Entry 8GPG (electron microscopy, 4.10 A resolution (low resolution: residue-level contacts below are approximate; hydrogen-bond / salt-bridge calls are withheld)); this record covers chains E and X of the 9 polymer chains in the assembly.

== Chain E ==
Name: F6 Fab heavy chain
From: Homo sapiens
Notes: antibody fragment or engineered binder
Chain sequence (232 residues; numbered 1 to 232; the number before each row is that of its first residue):
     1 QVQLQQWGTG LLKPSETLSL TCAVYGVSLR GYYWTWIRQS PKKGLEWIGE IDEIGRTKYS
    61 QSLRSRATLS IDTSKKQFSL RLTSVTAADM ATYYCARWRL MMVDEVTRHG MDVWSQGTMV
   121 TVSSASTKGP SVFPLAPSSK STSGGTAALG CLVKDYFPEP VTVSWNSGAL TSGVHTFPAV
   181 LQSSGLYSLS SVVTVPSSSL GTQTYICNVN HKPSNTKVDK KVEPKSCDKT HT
Disordered / not traced: 125-232
Disulfide bonds: Cys22-Cys95

== Chain X ==
Name: HIV-1 Env X18 UFO
From: Human immunodeficiency virus 1
Chain sequence (622 residues; row label = number of the first residue in the row; note: 66 numbers in that range are skipped by the numbering (no residue carries them; nothing is unmodelled there); a row labelled like 306A-306Z holds insertion residues (306A, then the next letters in order)):
    33 NLWVTVYYGV PVWRDADTTL FCASDAKAHV PEAHNVWATH ACVPTDPNPQ EIPLENVTEN
    93 FNMWKNNMVE QMQEDVISLW DQSL
   118 KPCVKLTPLC VTLNCTKANL THNTTNDKNG TGNITDEVKI GNITDEVKNC TFNMTTEIRD
   178 KQQKVHALFY ALDIVQMKEN GSEYRLISCN TSVIKQACPK ISFDPIPIHY CAPAGYAILK
   238 CNDKKFNGTG PCKNVSTVQC THGIKPVVST QLLLNGSLAE EEIIIRSENL TNNAKNIIVH
   298 LNKSVSISC
306A-306Z TRPSNNTRTSIRIGPGQMFYRTGDII
307A-307G GDIRKAY
   331 CELNGTEWNE TLNKVTEKLK EHF
   356 NKTIVFQPPS GGDLETTMHH FNCRGEFFYC NTTKLFNTK
   404 NGTREEFNGT IILPCRIKQI VNMWQGVGQA MYAPPISGII NCTSNITGII LTRDGGNGNT
   464 TDETFRPGGG NIKDNWRSEL YKYKVVQIEP LGIAPTRCKR
503A-503W RVVDGGGGSGGGGSAVGIGAMIF
   521 GFLGAAGSTM GAASITLTVQ ARQL
   551 LSGNPDW
   565 LPDMTVWGIK QLQARVLAVE RYLKDQKFLG LWGCSGKIIC CTNVPWNSTW SNKSYEEIWN
   625 NMTWIEWEKE ISNYTNRIYD LLTESQNQQE RNEKDLLELD
Disordered / not traced: 58-72, 118-218, 306A-306Z, 307A-307G, 404-408, 421-439, 459-463, 503A-503W, 551-556, 654-664
Disulfide bonds: Cys54-Cys74, Cys228-Cys257, Cys238-Cys249, Cys306-Cys331, Cys378-Cys445, Cys385-Cys418, Cys501-Cys605, Cys598-Cys604
Glycans and other covalent adducts: glycan linked to Asn88; N-acetylglucosamine (NAG) linked to Asn244, Asn251, Asn272, Asn339, Asn386, Asn444, Asn448, Asn611, Asn625
What the authors report for this chain:
  - conformationally variable residues (domain motion, order/disorder transition): Lys421 to Ile439, Gly459 to Thr463, Thr499
  - mutagenesis - N88A: unchanged binding to F6

== Interface between chain E and chain X ==
Residue-residue contacts (24; chain E residue first):
  Ser28(E) with Glu87(X)
  Arg30(E) with Thr536(X)
  Gly31(E) with Ile535(X)
  Tyr32(E) with Thr529(X); Ala532(X)
  Arg99(E) with Asn624(X)
  Leu100(E) with Gly531(X); Ile535(X)
  Met101(E) with Pro498(X); Thr499(X); Tyr619(X); Trp623(X)
  Met102(E) with Tyr39(X); Ser534(X); Ile535(X); Ile603(X)
  Val103(E) with Tyr39(X); Thr499(X); Ile603(X)
  Asp104(E) with Cys501(X); Ile603(X); Cys605(X)
  His109(E) with Tyr619(X); Asn624(X)
Other interface residues (no listed pair), chain E (13 interface residues in all): Val27, Val106
Other interface residues (no listed pair), chain X (19 interface residues in all): Gly521, Ala525, Ser528

== In short ==
Chain E and chain X form an interface of 13 and 19 residues respectively. N-acetylglucosamine is covalently
linked to Asn244(X), Asn251(X), Asn272(X), Asn339(X), Asn386(X) and Asn444(X) and 3 more. The paper reports
that N88A of chain X leaves binding to F6 unchanged; conformational variability at Lys421(X), Gly459(X) and
Thr499(X).
Here chain E is F6 Fab heavy chain (Homo sapiens) and chain X is HIV-1 Env X18 UFO (Human immunodeficiency
virus 1). Entry 8GPG (HIV-1 Env X18 UFO in complex with F6 Fab) was determined by electron microscopy,
deposited together with 8GP5, 8GPI, 8GPJ and 8GPK.
